Entry 3IAG (X-ray diffraction, 2.00 A resolution); this record covers chains B and C of the 3 polymer chains in the assembly.

Chain B:
Molecule: 15-nt DNA strand
Sequence (15 nucleotides; each row starts with the number of its first residue):
    16 TTATCGTGTG AAAGA
Ligand contacts: Xylitol (XYL): DA18, DT19, DC20

Chain C:
Protein: Recombining binding protein suppressor of hairless
Source organism: Mus musculus
UniProt: P31266 (SUH_MOUSE); residue numbers follow UniProt; this construct covers 53-474
Chain sequence (422 residues; numbered 53 to 474; the number before each row is that of its first residue):
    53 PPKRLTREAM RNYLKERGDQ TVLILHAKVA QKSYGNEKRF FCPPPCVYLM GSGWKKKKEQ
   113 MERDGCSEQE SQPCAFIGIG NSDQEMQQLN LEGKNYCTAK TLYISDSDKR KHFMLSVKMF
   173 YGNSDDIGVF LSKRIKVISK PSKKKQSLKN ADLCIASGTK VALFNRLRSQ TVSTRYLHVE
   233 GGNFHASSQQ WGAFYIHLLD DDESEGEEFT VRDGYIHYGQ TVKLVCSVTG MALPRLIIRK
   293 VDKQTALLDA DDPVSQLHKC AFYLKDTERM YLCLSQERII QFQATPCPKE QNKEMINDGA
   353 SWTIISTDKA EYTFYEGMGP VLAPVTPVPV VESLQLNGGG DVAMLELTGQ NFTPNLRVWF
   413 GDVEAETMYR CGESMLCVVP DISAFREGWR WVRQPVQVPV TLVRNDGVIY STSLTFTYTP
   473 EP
What the authors report for this chain:
  - conformationally variable residues (loop rearrangement, order/disorder transition, side-chain flip): Ile-131 to Glu-137, Ser-221, Gln-222, Ser-256 to Phe-261, Arg-264

Interface between chain B and chain C:
Residue-residue contacts (17; chain B residue first):
  DG21(B) with Lys-90(C), sugar contact; Phe-92(C), sugar contact; Ser-221(C), hydrogen bond to the base; Gln-222(C), base contact; Thr-223(C), hydrogen bond to the phosphate
  DT22(B) with Glu-89(C), base contact; Arg-91(C), phosphate contact; Phe-92(C), hydrogen bond to the phosphate; Arg-218(C), salt bridge to the phosphate; Ser-221(C), sugar contact; Thr-223(C), hydrogen bond to the phosphate
  DG23(B) with Arg-91(C), hydrogen bond to the base; Arg-218(C), salt bridge to the phosphate; Ser-221(C), hydrogen bond to the sugar
  DT24(B) with Arg-91(C), base contact
  DG25(B) with Lys-192(C), hydrogen bond to the base
  DA26(B) with Lys-192(C), base contact
Other interface residues (no listed pair), chain C (11 interface residues in all): Cys-94, Lys-195

Overview:
The interface between chain B and chain C involves 6 residues on one side and 11 on the other, with 7 hydrogen
bonds and 2 salt bridges. Polar contacts include DG21(B)/Ser-221(C), DG23(B)/Arg-91(C) and DG25(B)/Lys-192(C).
Chain B binds Xylitol. From the paper: conformational variability at Ile-131(C), Ser-221(C) and Gln-222(C)
among others.
Here chain B is a 15-nt DNA strand and chain C is Recombining binding protein suppressor of hairless (Mus
musculus). Entry 3IAG (CSL (RBP-Jk) bound to HES-1 nonconsensus site) was determined by X-ray diffraction.
